PDB entry 3MOP | X-ray diffraction, 3.40 A resolution | chains A and E of the 14 polymer chains in the assembly

[Chain A (and E)]
Molecule: Myeloid differentiation primary response protein MyD88
Organism: Homo sapiens
Notes: fragment: death domain residues 20-117; chain E of this document is another copy of the same molecule, construct and numbering; everything in this record applies to it too
UniProt: Q99836 (MYD88_HUMAN); residue numbers follow UniProt; this construct covers 20-117
Amino-acid sequence (110 residues; row label = number of the first residue in the row):
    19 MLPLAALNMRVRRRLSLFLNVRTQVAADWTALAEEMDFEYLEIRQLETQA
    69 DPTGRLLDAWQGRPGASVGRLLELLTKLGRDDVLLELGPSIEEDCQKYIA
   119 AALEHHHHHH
Unresolved in the structure: 124-128
Construct notes: expression tag (19, 118-128)
Curated features (UniProtKB/Swiss-Prot):
  - natural variant: S34 (S34Y: Rare variant; uncertain significance), V39 (V39M: Found in hematological malignancies; uncertain significance), E52 (deletion: In IMD68), L93 (L93P: In IMD68), R98 (R98C: Found in hematological malignancies; uncertain significance)
Reported in the primary citation:
  - disease-associated variants - E52DEL, L93P: decreased signaling (citing earlier work)

[Chain A / chain E interface]
Contacting residue pairs - 17 pairs, chain A then chain E:
  R28(A) with H123(E), hydrogen bond
  R32(A) with Y116(E), hydrogen bond
  V39(A) with Q79(E)
  T41(A) with A77(E)
  Q42(A) with Q63(E), hydrogen bond; Q67(E)
  V43(A) with E60(E); L64(E), hydrophobic
  A44(A) with A77(E); R81(E)
  G97(A) with R81(E)
  R98(A) with G80(E)
  D100(A) with Q79(E); G80(E); R81(E)
  E104(A) with P21(E); Y116(E), hydrogen bond
Also at the interface, not in a pair above, chain A (13 interface residues in all): F36, D99
Also at the interface, not in a pair above, chain E (15 interface residues in all): A23, F56, D76, P82

[Summary]
The interface between chain A and chain E involves 13 residues on one side and 15 on the other; the contacts
include 4 hydrogen bonds. Polar pairs include R28(A)-H123(E), R32(A)-Y116(E) and Q42(A)-Q63(E). The paper
reports that E52DEL and L93P of chain A reduce signaling.
Both chains are Myeloid differentiation primary response protein MyD88 (Homo sapiens). Entry 3MOP (The ternary
Death Domain complex of MyD88, IRAK4, and IRAK2) was determined by X-ray diffraction.
